7BGE - chains a and j of the 9 polymer chains in the assembly; structure by electron microscopy, 3.60 A resolution.

# Chain a
Molecule: 16S ribosomal RNA
Organism: Staphylococcus aureus subsp. aureus NCTC 8325
Sequence (1556 nucleotides; numbered 1 to 1556; the number before each row is that of its first residue):
     1 UUUUCUGGAG AGUUUGAUCC UGGCUCAGGA UGAACGCUGG CGGCGUGCCU AAUACAUGCA
    61 AGUCGAGCGA ACGGACGAGA AGCUUGCUUC UCUGAUGUUA GCGGCGGACG GGUGAGUAAC
   121 ACGUGGAUAA CCUACCUAUA AGACUGGGAU AACUUCGGGA AACCGUAGCU AAUACCGGAU
   181 AAUAUUUUGA ACCGCAUGGU UCAAAAGUGA AAGACGGUCU UGCUGUCACU UAUAGAUGGA
   241 UCCGCGCUGC AUUAGCUAGU UGGUAAGGUA ACGGCUUACC AAGGCAACGA UGCAUAGCCG
   301 ACCUGAGAGG GUGAUCGGCC ACACUGGAAC UGAGACACGG UCCAGACUCC UACGGGAGGC
   361 AGCAGUAGGG AAUCUUCCGC AAUGGGCGAA AGCCUGACGG AGCAACGCCG CGUGAGUGAU
   421 GAAGGUCUUC GGAUCGUAAA ACUCUGUUAU UAGGGAAGAA CAUAUGUGUA AGUAACUGUG
   481 CACAUCUUGA CGGUACCUAA UCAGAAAGCC ACGGCUAACU ACGUGCCAGC AGCCGCGGUA
   541 AUACGUAGGU GGCAAGCGUU AUCCGGAAUU AUUGGGCGUA AAGCGCGCGU AGGCGGUUUU
   601 UUAAGUCUGA UGUGAAAGCC CACGGCUCAA CCGUGGAGGG UCAUUGGAAA CUGGAAAACU
   661 UGAGUGCAGA AGAGGAAAGU GGAAUUCCAU GUGUAGCGGU GAAAUGCGCA GAGAUAUGGA
   721 GGAACACCAG UGGCGAAGGC GACUUUCUGG UCUGUAACUG ACGCUGAUGU GCGAAAGCGU
   781 GGGGAUCAAA CAGGAUUAGA UACCCUGGUA GUCCACGCCG UAAACGAUGA GUGCUAAGUG
   841 UUAGGGGGUU UCCCGCCCCU UAGUGCUGCA GCUAACGCAU UAAGCACUCC GCCUGGGGAG
   901 UACGACCGCA AGGUUGAAAC UCAAAGGAAU UGACGGGGAC CCGCACAAGC GGUGGAGCAU
   961 GUGGUUUAAU UCGAAGCAAC GCGAAGAACC UUACCAAAUC UUGACAUCCU UUGACAACUC
  1021 UAGAGAUAGA GCCUUCCCCU UCGGGGGACA AAGUGACAGG UGGUGCAUGG UUGUCGUCAG
  1081 CUCGUGUCGU GAGAUGUUGG GUUAAGUCCC GCAACGAGCG CAACCCUUAA GCUUAGUUGC
  1141 CAUCAUUAAG UUGGGCACUC UAAGUUGACU GCCGGUGACA AACCGGAGGA AGGUGGGGAU
  1201 GACGUCAAAU CAUCAUGCCC CUUAUGAUUU GGGCUACACA CGUGCUACAA UGGACAAUAC
  1261 AAAGGGCAGC GAAACCGCGA GGUCAAGCAA AUCCCAUAAA GUUGUUCUCA GUUCGGAUUG
  1321 UAGUCUGCAA CUCGACUACA UGAAGCUGGA AUCGCUAGUA AUCGUAGAUC AGCAUGCUAC
  1381 GGUGAAUACG UUCCCGGGUC UUGUACACAC CGCCCGUCAC ACCACGAGAG UUUGUAACAC
  1441 CCGAAGCCGG UGGAGUAACC UUUUAGGAGC UAGCCGUCGA AGGUGGGACA AAUGAUUGGG
  1501 GUGAAGUCGU AACAAGGUAG CCGUAUCGGA AGGUGCGGCU GGAUCACCUC CUUUCU
Disordered / not traced: 1-936, 1402-1556

# Chain j
Name: 30S ribosomal protein S10
Organism: Staphylococcus aureus subsp. aureus NCTC 8325
Reference sequence: Q931G5 (RS10_STAAM); residue numbers follow UniProt; this construct covers 1-102
Sequence (102 residues; numbered 1 to 102; the number before each row is that of its first residue):
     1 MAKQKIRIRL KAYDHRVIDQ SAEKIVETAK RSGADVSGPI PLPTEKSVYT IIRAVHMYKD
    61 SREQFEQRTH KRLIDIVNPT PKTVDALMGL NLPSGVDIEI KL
Disordered / not traced: 1-4, 102

# How chain a and chain j interact
Residue-residue contacts (76):
  G973(a) with His56(j), hydrogen bond to the sugar
  A974(a) with His56(j), sugar contact; Met57(j), hydrogen bond to the sugar
  A979(a) with Met57(j), sugar contact; Tyr58(j), phosphate contact
  C982(a) with Met57(j), base contact; Lys59(j), phosphate contact
  G983(a) with Ile52(j), sugar contact; His56(j), sugar contact; Lys59(j), salt bridge to the phosphate
  A985(a) with Thr50(j), base contact; Arg62(j), hydrogen bond to the base
  G1070(a) with Val55(j), base contact
  U1071(a) with Arg53(j), sugar contact; Val55(j), base contact
  U1072(a) with Arg53(j), phosphate contact; Ala54(j), sugar contact; Tyr58(j), sugar contact; Ser61(j), phosphate contact
  G1073(a) with Arg53(j), salt bridge to the phosphate; Tyr58(j), sugar contact; Asp60(j), sugar contact; Ser61(j), hydrogen bond to the phosphate
  U1127(a) with Arg68(j), salt bridge to the phosphate
  A1135(a) with Gly38(j), sugar contact; Ile40(j), sugar contact; Pro41(j), base contact
  U1137(a) with Arg7(j), phosphate contact; Ile40(j), sugar contact; Leu73(j), sugar contact; Asp75(j), sugar contact
  U1138(a) with Arg7(j), salt bridge to the phosphate; Arg9(j), base contact; Leu73(j), base contact
  U1161(a) with Pro41(j), hydrogen bond to the sugar; Leu42(j), hydrogen bond to the sugar; Pro43(j), phosphate contact
  A1162(a) with Pro41(j), sugar contact; Leu42(j), sugar contact; Pro43(j), phosphate contact; Thr44(j), sugar contact; Arg72(j), hydrogen bond to the phosphate
  A1163(a) with His15(j), phosphate contact; Asp19(j), hydrogen bond to the sugar; Pro39(j), base contact; His70(j), salt bridge to the phosphate; Arg72(j), salt bridge to the phosphate
  A1199(a) with Glu63(j), phosphate contact
  U1200(a) with Arg53(j), salt bridge to the phosphate; Glu63(j), phosphate contact
  A1208(a) with Tyr58(j), base contact
  A1209(a) with His56(j), sugar contact; Tyr58(j), sugar contact
  U1210(a) with His56(j), sugar contact
  U1213(a) with Val55(j), base contact
  G1264(a) with Glu45(j), phosphate contact; Lys46(j), phosphate contact
  G1265(a) with Glu45(j), phosphate contact; Lys46(j), phosphate contact; Ser47(j), phosphate contact
  A1290(a) with Arg9(j), salt bridge to the phosphate; Lys11(j), salt bridge to the phosphate; Lys71(j), sugar contact
  A1291(a) with Arg9(j), salt bridge to the phosphate; Leu42(j), phosphate contact; Pro43(j), sugar contact; Lys71(j), salt bridge to the phosphate
  U1292(a) with Arg7(j), hydrogen bond to the base; Arg9(j), hydrogen bond to the base; Lys101(j), hydrogen bond to the base
  C1377(a) with Lys59(j), sugar contact; Arg62(j), hydrogen bond to the sugar
  U1378(a) with Thr50(j), hydrogen bond to the sugar; Arg62(j), sugar contact; Gln64(j), hydrogen bond to the phosphate
  A1379(a) with Gln64(j), hydrogen bond to the phosphate
Also at the interface, not in a pair above, chain a (36 interface residues in all): A978, C980, C1126, G1136, A1212
Also at the interface, not in a pair above, chain j (38 interface residues in all): Ser37, Glu99

# Overview
The interface between chain a and chain j involves 36 residues on one side and 38 on the other; the contacts
include 15 hydrogen bonds and 11 salt bridges. Polar contacts include A985(a)-Arg62(j), U1292(a)-Arg7(j) and
U1292(a)-Arg9(j).
Chain a is 16S ribosomal RNA and chain j is 30S ribosomal protein S10, both from Staphylococcus aureus subsp.
aureus NCTC 8325; the structure, Staphylococcus aureus 30S ribosomal subunit in presence of spermidine (head
only), was determined by electron microscopy.
